PDB entry 5Z5J | X-ray diffraction, 2.15 A resolution | chains A and C

[Chain A (and C)]
Protein: Lactonase for protein
Organism: Rhinocladiella mackenziei CBS 650.93
Notes: chain C of this document is another copy of the same molecule, construct and numbering; everything in this record applies to it too
UniProt: A0A0D2ILK1 (A0A0D2ILK1_9EURO); residue numbers follow UniProt; this construct covers 3-266
Sequence (264 residues; numbered 3 to 266; the number before each row is that of its first residue):
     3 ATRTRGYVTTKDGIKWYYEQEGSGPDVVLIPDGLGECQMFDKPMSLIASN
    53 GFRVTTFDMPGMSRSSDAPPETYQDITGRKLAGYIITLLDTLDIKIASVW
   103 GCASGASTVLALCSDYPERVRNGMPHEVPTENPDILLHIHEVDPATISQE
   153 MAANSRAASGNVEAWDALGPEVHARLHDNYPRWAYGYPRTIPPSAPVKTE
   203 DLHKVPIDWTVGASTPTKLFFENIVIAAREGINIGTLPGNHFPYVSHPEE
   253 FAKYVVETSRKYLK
Unresolved in the structure: 3
Construct notes: engineered mutation A105 (Ser in A0A0D2ILK1), A160 (Tyr in A0A0D2ILK1)

[How chain A and chain C interact]
Residue-residue contacts - 34 pairs, chain A then chain C:
  V213(A) - T219(C)
  G214(A) - T219(C)
  A215(A) - P218(C)
  A215(A) - T219(C)  hydrogen bond (backbone-backbone)
  A215(A) - K220(C)  hydrogen bond (backbone-backbone)
  T217(A) - P218(C)
  T217(A) - T219(C)  hydrogen bond (backbone-side chain)
  P218(A) - A215(C)
  P218(A) - T217(C)
  P218(A) - T219(C)
  T219(A) - G214(C)
  T219(A) - A215(C)  hydrogen bond (backbone-backbone)
  T219(A) - T217(C)  hydrogen bond (side chain-backbone)
  T219(A) - P218(C)
  T219(A) - T219(C)  hydrogen bond (side chain-backbone)
  T219(A) - I226(C)
  K220(A) - A215(C)  hydrogen bond (backbone-backbone)
  K220(A) - T238(C)
  F223(A) - I226(C)  hydrophobic
  F223(A) - I236(C)
  F223(A) - G237(C)
  F223(A) - T238(C)
  I226(A) - F223(C)  hydrophobic
  I226(A) - I226(C)  hydrophobic
  I226(A) - V227(C)  hydrophobic
  V227(A) - I226(C)  hydrophobic
  V227(A) - I236(C)  hydrophobic
  A230(A) - A230(C)  hydrophobic
  A230(A) - R231(C)
  I236(A) - F223(C)
  I236(A) - V227(C)  hydrophobic
  G237(A) - F223(C)
  T238(A) - K220(C)
  T238(A) - F223(C)
Interface residues without a listed pair, chain A (16 interface residues in all): S216, R231
Interface residues without a listed pair, chain C (16 interface residues in all): V213, S216

[Overview]
Chain A and chain C each contribute 16 residues to their interface, with 7 hydrogen bonds. Polar contacts
include T217(A)-T219(C), T219(A)-T219(C) and A215(A)-T219(C).
Chain A and chain C are both Lactonase for protein (Rhinocladiella mackenziei CBS 650.93); the structure,
Crystal structure of a lactonase double mutant, was determined by X-ray diffraction together with 5XO6, 5XO7,
5XO8, 5Z7J and 5Z97 from the same study.
